Entry 7OU0 (electron microscopy, 3.80 A resolution); this record covers chains B and A.

== Chain B (and A) ==
Molecule: DNA mismatch repair protein MutS
Source organism: Escherichia coli (strain K12)
Notes: engineered mutation(s): R840E; chain A of this document is another copy of the same molecule, construct and numbering; everything in this record applies to it too
UniProt: P23909 (MUTS_ECOLI); residue numbers follow UniProt; this construct covers 1-799
Sequence (806 residues; row label = number of the first residue in the row; numbers below 1 keep their minus sign (His-5 is residue -5)):
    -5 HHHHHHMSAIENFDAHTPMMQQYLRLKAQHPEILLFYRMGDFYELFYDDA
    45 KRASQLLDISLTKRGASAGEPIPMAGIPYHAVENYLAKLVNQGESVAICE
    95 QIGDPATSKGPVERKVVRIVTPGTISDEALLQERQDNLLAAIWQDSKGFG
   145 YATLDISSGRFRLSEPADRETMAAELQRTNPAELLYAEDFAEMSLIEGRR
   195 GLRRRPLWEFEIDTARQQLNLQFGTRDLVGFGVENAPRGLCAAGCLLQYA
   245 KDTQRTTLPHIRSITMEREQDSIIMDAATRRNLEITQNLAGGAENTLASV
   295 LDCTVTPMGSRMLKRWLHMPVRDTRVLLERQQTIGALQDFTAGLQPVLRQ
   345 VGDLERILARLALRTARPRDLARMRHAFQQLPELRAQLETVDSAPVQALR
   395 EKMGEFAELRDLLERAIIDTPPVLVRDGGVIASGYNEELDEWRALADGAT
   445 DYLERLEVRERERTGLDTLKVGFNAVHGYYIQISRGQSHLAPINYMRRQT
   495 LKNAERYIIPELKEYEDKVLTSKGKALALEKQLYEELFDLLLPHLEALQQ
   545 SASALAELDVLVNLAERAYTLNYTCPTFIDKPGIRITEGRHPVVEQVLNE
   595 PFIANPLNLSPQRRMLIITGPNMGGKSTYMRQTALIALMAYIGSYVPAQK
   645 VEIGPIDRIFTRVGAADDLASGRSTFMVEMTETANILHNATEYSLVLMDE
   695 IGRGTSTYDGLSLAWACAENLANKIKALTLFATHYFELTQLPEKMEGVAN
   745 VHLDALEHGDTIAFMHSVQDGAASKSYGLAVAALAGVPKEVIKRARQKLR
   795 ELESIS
Not modelled in the structure: -5 to 129, 443-510, 800 (chain A: -5 to 9, 61-63, 98-105, 443-511)
Sequence notes: expression tag (-5 to 0, 800)
Swiss-Prot annotation at these positions:
  - binding site (ATP): Gly614 to Ser621
Bound ions: Mg2+: Ser621 (together with ADP, vanadate)
Small-molecule neighbours:
  - ADP (adenosine-5'-diphosphate), molecule 1: Val588, Leu592, Pro595, Phe596, Ile597, Asn599, Pro615, Asn616, Met617, Gly618, Gly619, Lys620, Ser621, Thr622, His760
  - ADP, molecule 2: Asp661, Leu663, Gly666, Ser668
  - vanadate (VO4): Pro615, Asn616, Met617, Lys620, Ser621, His728
Reported in the primary citation:
  - binding site for ADP: Phe596, Lys620, Thr622, Ser668, His760
  - Mg2+ coordination: Ser621
  - binding site for vanadate: Ser668
  - catalytic residues: His728 (proposed by the authors, not directly observed)

== Interface between chain B and chain A ==
Residue-residue contacts (133; chain B residue first):
  Gly218(B) with Ala777(A)
  Thr219(B) with Leu778(A); Gly780(A)
  Arg220(B) with Met617(A); Phe758(A); Leu778(A), hydrogen bond (backbone-backbone)
  Leu283(B) with Asp661(A)
  Asn289(B) with Ala664(A)
  Arg350(B) with Asp52(A), salt bridge
  Arg354(B) with Asp52(A), salt bridge
  Arg361(B) with Ser54(A), hydrogen bond; Gly70(A)
  Arg363(B) with Ser54(A); Thr56(A), hydrogen bond; Ala69(A); Gly70(A)
  Asp364(B) with Ser54(A)
  Arg367(B) with Ser54(A); Leu55(A), hydrogen bond (side chain-backbone)
  Thr414(B) with Lys57(A); Arg58(A)
  Val417(B) with Phe36(A), hydrophobic; Gly70(A)
  Asp421(B) with Phe36(A)
  Val591(B) with Ala664(A)
  Asn616(B) with Phe670(A); Gly698(A), hydrogen bond (side chain-backbone); Thr699(A), hydrogen bond
  Met617(B) with Ser668(A), hydrogen bond; Met671(A), hydrophobic
  Ser621(B) with Asp661(A)
  Thr622(B) with Leu663(A)
  Arg625(B) with Asp661(A), salt bridge; Leu663(A)
  Asp661(B) with Leu283(A); Arg625(A), salt bridge
  Leu663(B) with Val588(A), hydrophobic; Thr622(A); Arg625(A)
  Ala664(B) with Asn289(A); Val591(A)
  Gly666(B) with Met617(A)
  Ser668(B) with Met617(A)
  Phe670(B) with Asn616(A); Gly772(A)
  Met671(B) with Met617(A), hydrophobic; Val775(A); Leu778(A), hydrophobic; Ala779(A), hydrophobic
  Met674(B) with Ala776(A), hydrophobic; Ala779(A), hydrophobic; Val781(A)
  Thr677(B) with Val781(A)
  Ala678(B) with Gly780(A); Val781(A)
  Leu681(B) with Pro782(A)
  His682(B) with Gly780(A), hydrogen bond (side chain-backbone); Pro782(A)
  Arg697(B) with Arg697(A); Gly698(A); Thr699(A), hydrogen bond (side chain-backbone)
  Gly698(B) with His728(A)
  Thr699(B) with Asn616(A), hydrogen bond; Arg697(A), hydrogen bond (backbone-side chain); Ser770(A), hydrogen bond; Gly772(A)
  Ser700(B) with Arg697(A); His728(A); Ser770(A)
  Thr701(B) with Arg697(A); Thr701(A), hydrogen bond
  Tyr702(B) with Leu793(A), hydrophobic; Leu796(A); Glu797(A); Ser800(A), hydrogen bond
  Asp703(B) with Ser770(A), hydrogen bond; Gly772(A), hydrogen bond (side chain-backbone); Leu793(A)
  Leu705(B) with Leu796(A), hydrophobic
  Ser706(B) with Ala789(A); Lys792(A); Leu793(A), hydrogen bond (side chain-backbone); Leu796(A)
  Leu707(B) with Leu773(A), hydrophobic; Ala776(A), hydrophobic; Ile786(A), hydrophobic
  Trp709(B) with Arg788(A); Lys792(A)
  Ala710(B) with Val785(A); Ala789(A)
  Cys711(B) with Val785(A), hydrophobic
  Glu713(B) with Arg788(A), salt bridge
  Asn714(B) with Val785(A)
  Lys718(B) with Glu784(A)
  His728(B) with Gly698(A), hydrogen bond (side chain-backbone); Thr699(A); Ser700(A)
  Tyr729(B) with Arg697(A)
  Phe730(B) with Ser700(A)
  Ser770(B) with Thr699(A); Ser700(A), hydrogen bond; Asp703(A)
  Gly772(B) with Phe670(A); Thr699(A)
  Leu773(B) with Asp703(A); Leu707(A), hydrophobic
  Val775(B) with Met671(A)
  Ala776(B) with Met674(A), hydrophobic; Leu707(A), hydrophobic
  Leu778(B) with Met671(A), hydrophobic
  Ala779(B) with Met671(A), hydrophobic; Met674(A), hydrophobic; Thr675(A)
  Gly780(B) with Ala678(A); His682(A), hydrogen bond (backbone-side chain)
  Val781(B) with Met674(A), hydrophobic; Ala678(A)
  Pro782(B) with Leu681(A); His682(A)
  Glu784(B) with Asn714(A), hydrogen bond; Lys718(A)
  Val785(B) with Ala710(A); Asn714(A)
  Arg788(B) with Trp709(A); Ala710(A); Glu713(A), salt bridge
  Ala789(B) with Ser706(A); Ala710(A)
  Lys792(B) with Trp709(A)
  Leu793(B) with Tyr702(A); Asp703(A)
  Leu796(B) with Tyr702(A), hydrophobic; Leu705(A), hydrophobic
Also at the interface, not in a pair above, chain B (81 interface residues in all): Gly224, Phe225, Arg256, Arg275, Gln344, Pro415, Leu418, Arg420, His585, Val588, Ala659, Thr675, Gln734
Also at the interface, not in a pair above, chain A (82 interface residues in all): Ile53, Met68, Pro72, His74, Ala284, Ser621, Val657, Gly658, Ala659, Gly666, Glu694, Cys711, Tyr729, Gln734, Tyr771, Lys783

== Overview ==
The interface between chain B and chain A involves 81 residues on one side and 82 on the other; the contacts
include 21 hydrogen bonds and 6 salt bridges. Polar pairs include Arg350(B)-Asp52(A), Arg354(B)-Asp52(A) and
Arg625(B)-Asp661(A). The paper reports the catalytic residue His728(B); a binding site for ADP at Phe596(B),
Lys620(B) and Thr622(B) among others.
Both chains are DNA mismatch repair protein MutS (Escherichia coli (strain K12)). Entry 7OU0 (The structure of
MutS bound to two molecules of ADP-Vanadate) was determined by electron microscopy together with 7OTO, 7OU2
and 7OU4 from the same study.
